PDB entry 1XA8 | X-ray diffraction, 2.40 A resolution | chains A and D

[Chain A (and D)]
Name: Glutathione-dependent formaldehyde-activating enzyme
Organism: Paracoccus denitrificans
Notes: EC 4.4.-.-; chain D of this document is another copy of the same molecule, construct and numbering; everything in this record applies to it too
Reference sequence: Q51669 (GFA_PARDE); residues 4-196 here correspond to UniProt positions 1-193 (UniProt number = residue number - 3)
Amino-acid sequence (196 residues; numbered 1 to 196; the number before each row is that of its first residue):
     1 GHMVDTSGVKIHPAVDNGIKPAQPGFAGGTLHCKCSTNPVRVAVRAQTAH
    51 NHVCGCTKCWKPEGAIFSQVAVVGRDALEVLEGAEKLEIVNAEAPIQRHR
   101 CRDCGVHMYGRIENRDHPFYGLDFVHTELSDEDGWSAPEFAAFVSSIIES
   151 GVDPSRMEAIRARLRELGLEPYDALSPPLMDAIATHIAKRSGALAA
Differences from the reference sequence: cloning artifact (1-3)
Bound ions: Zn2+: C33, C35, C101, C104
Ligand contacts: glutathione (GSH): C56, T57, K58, A94, P95, I96, R98, F143, S146, E149
Reported in the primary citation:
  - Zn2+ coordination: C33, C35, C101, C104
  - binding site for glutathione: C56, K58
  - conformationally variable residues (side-chain flip): C56, K58
  - catalytic residues: C56 (proposed by the authors, not directly observed)

[How chain A and chain D interact]
Residue-residue contacts (39):
  S145(A) with M180(D); D181(D); A184(D)
  I148(A) with D181(D); A184(D); T185(D); A188(D)
  E149(A) with A184(D); I187(D); A193(D)
  G151(A) with A193(D); L194(D)
  V152(A) with L194(D)
  P154(A) with T185(D); L194(D)
  M157(A) with D181(D)
  R161(A) with P177(D); D181(D), salt bridge
  D173(A) with P177(D); M180(D)
  P177(A) with D173(D)
  M180(A) with S145(D); D173(D)
  D181(A) with S145(D); I148(D); M157(D); R161(D), salt bridge
  A184(A) with S145(D); I148(D); E149(D)
  T185(A) with I148(D); P154(D)
  I187(A) with E149(D)
  A188(A) with I148(D)
  A193(A) with E149(D); G151(D)
  L194(A) with G151(D); V152(D); P154(D)
Also at the interface, not in a pair above, chain A (21 interface residues in all): S150, D153, S176
Also at the interface, not in a pair above, chain D (22 interface residues in all): S150, D153, L175, S176

[Summary]
Chain A and chain D form an interface of 21 and 22 residues respectively, with 2 salt bridges. The
salt-bridged pair is R161(A)-D181(D). Chain A binds glutathione. C33(A), C35(A), C101(A) and C104(A)
coordinate Zn2+. The paper reports the catalytic residue C56(A); a binding site for glutathione at C56(A) and
K58(A).
Chain A and chain D are both Glutathione-dependent formaldehyde-activating enzyme (Paracoccus denitrificans);
the structure, Crystal Structure Analysis of Glutathione-dependent formaldehyde-activating enzyme (Gfa), was
determined by X-ray diffraction.
